PDB entry 9FVD | electron microscopy, 3.20 A resolution | chains B and C of the 8 polymer chains in the assembly

Chain B (and C):
Protein: Nucleoprotein
From: Marburg virus - Musoke, Kenya, 1980
Notes: chain C of this document is another copy of the same molecule, construct and numbering; everything in this record applies to it too
UniProt: P27588 (NCAP_MABVM); residues 2-431 here correspond to UniProt positions 1-430 (UniProt number = residue number - 1)
Amino-acid sequence (441 residues; row label = number of the first residue in the row):
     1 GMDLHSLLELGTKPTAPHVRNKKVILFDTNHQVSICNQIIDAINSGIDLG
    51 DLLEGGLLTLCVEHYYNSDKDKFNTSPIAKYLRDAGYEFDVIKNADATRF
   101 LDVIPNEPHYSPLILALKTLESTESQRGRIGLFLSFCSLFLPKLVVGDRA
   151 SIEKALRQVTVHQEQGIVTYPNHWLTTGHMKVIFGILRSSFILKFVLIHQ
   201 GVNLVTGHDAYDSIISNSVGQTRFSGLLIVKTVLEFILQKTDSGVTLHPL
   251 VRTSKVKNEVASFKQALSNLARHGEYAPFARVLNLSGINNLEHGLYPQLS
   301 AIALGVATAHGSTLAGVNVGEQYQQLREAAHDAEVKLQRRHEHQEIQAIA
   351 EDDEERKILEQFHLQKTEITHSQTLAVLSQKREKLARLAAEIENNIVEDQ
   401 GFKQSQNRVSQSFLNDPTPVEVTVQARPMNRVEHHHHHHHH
Unresolved in the structure: 106-108, 121-127, 392-441
Sequence notes: expression tag (1, 432-441); variant Ile-78 (Val77 in P27588), Ile-104 (Ser103 in P27588)
From the paper describing this entry:
  - binding site for the 18-nt RNA strand: Lys-143, Ala-150, Arg-157, Lys-231
  - binding site for the 18-nt RNA strand: Pro-142, Lys-154, Gln-221
  - binding site for the 18-nt RNA strand: Val-145, Val-146

Interface between chain B and chain C:
Contacting residue pairs - 71 pairs, chain B then chain C:
  Asp-3(B) / Lys-240(C)  salt bridge
  Leu-4(B) / Lys-264(C)
  Leu-4(B) / Leu-267(C)  hydrophobic
  His-5(B) / Leu-234(C)  hydrogen bond (side chain-backbone)
  His-5(B) / Leu-238(C)  hydrogen bond (side chain-backbone)
  His-5(B) / Lys-240(C)  hydrogen bond
  Leu-7(B) / Phe-224(C)
  Leu-7(B) / Leu-267(C)  hydrophobic
  Leu-7(B) / Ala-271(C)  hydrophobic
  Leu-8(B) / Arg-223(C)
  Leu-8(B) / Phe-224(C)  hydrophobic
  Leu-8(B) / Glu-235(C)
  Leu-10(B) / Glu-275(C)
  Gly-11(B) / Val-202(C)
  Gly-11(B) / Arg-223(C)  hydrogen bond (backbone-side chain)
  Gly-11(B) / Glu-275(C)
  Thr-12(B) / Arg-223(C)
  Pro-14(B) / Val-202(C)
  Pro-17(B) / Asn-203(C)
  Val-19(B) / Tyr-66(C)
  Val-19(B) / Gln-200(C)
  Val-19(B) / Asn-203(C)
  Arg-20(B) / Tyr-65(C)
  Arg-20(B) / Gln-200(C)
  Arg-20(B) / Leu-204(C)
  Arg-20(B) / Asp-212(C)  salt bridge
  Asn-21(B) / Tyr-65(C)
  Asn-21(B) / Asn-67(C)
  Asn-21(B) / Asp-69(C)  hydrogen bond
  Asn-21(B) / Lys-72(C)
  Lys-22(B) / His-64(C)  hydrogen bond (side chain-backbone)
  Lys-22(B) / Asn-67(C)
  Lys-23(B) / Asn-67(C)
  Tyr-81(B) / Thr-206(C)  hydrogen bond
  Ala-85(B) / Thr-206(C)
  Tyr-87(B) / Gly-207(C)
  Phe-184(B) / Gln-165(C)
  Arg-188(B) / Gln-165(C)
  Arg-188(B) / Ile-167(C)
  Phe-191(B) / Gly-207(C)
  Phe-191(B) / His-208(C)
  Leu-250(B) / Phe-362(C)  hydrophobic
  Arg-252(B) / Ile-349(C)
  Thr-253(B) / His-363(C)
  Ser-254(B) / His-341(C)
  Lys-255(B) / Ala-309(C)  hydrogen bond (side chain-backbone)
  Lys-255(B) / His-310(C)
  Lys-255(B) / Gln-338(C)
  Lys-255(B) / Lys-366(C)
  Asn-258(B) / Glu-235(C)
  His-273(B) / Val-205(C)
  Asn-284(B) / His-208(C)  hydrogen bond (backbone-side chain)
  Asn-284(B) / Ser-213(C)  hydrogen bond
  Leu-285(B) / Val-205(C)
  Leu-285(B) / Thr-206(C)
  Ser-286(B) / Leu-204(C)
  Ser-286(B) / Val-205(C)  hydrogen bond (backbone-backbone)
  Asn-289(B) / Ser-216(C)
  Asn-289(B) / Asn-217(C)
  Gln-322(B) / Gln-373(C)  hydrogen bond (backbone-side chain)
  Gln-325(B) / Ile-369(C)
  Leu-326(B) / Ile-369(C)
  Ala-329(B) / Phe-362(C)
  Ala-329(B) / Gln-365(C)
  Ala-330(B) / Phe-362(C)
  Ala-333(B) / Phe-362(C)  hydrophobic
  Lys-336(B) / Ile-358(C)
  Lys-336(B) / Gln-361(C)  hydrogen bond
  Leu-337(B) / Ile-358(C)  hydrophobic
  Arg-340(B) / Asp-352(C)  salt bridge
  Arg-340(B) / Glu-354(C)
Other interface residues (no listed pair), chain B (50 interface residues in all): Met-2, Glu-9, His-18, His-109, Ser-189, Pro-249, Leu-283, Gln-298, Ile-302
Other interface residues (no listed pair), chain C (57 interface residues in all): Val-33, Pro-77, Gly-166, Ala-210, Lys-231, Gln-239, Gly-274, Ala-277, Pro-278, Glu-342, Glu-355, Leu-359

Overview:
50 residues of chain B face 57 of chain C across their interface; the contacts include 13 hydrogen bonds and 3
salt bridges. Polar contacts include Asp-3(B)/Lys-240(C), Arg-20(B)/Asp-212(C) and Arg-340(B)/Asp-352(C). From
the paper: a binding site for the 18-nt RNA strand at Lys-143(B), Ala-150(B) and Arg-157(B) among others.
Both chains are Nucleoprotein (Marburg virus - Musoke, Kenya, 1980). Entry 9FVD (Cryo-EM structure of
single-layered nucleoprotein-RNA helical assembly from Marburg virus, trimeric repeat unit) was determined by
electron microscopy.
